6SSF - chains A and B; structure by X-ray diffraction, 1.48 A resolution.

Chain A (and B):
Name: ForI-LCS
From: Streptomyces kaniharaensis
Notes: chain B of this document is another copy of the same molecule, construct and numbering; everything in this record applies to it too
Amino-acid sequence (424 residues; each row starts with the number of its first residue; numbering starts at 0):
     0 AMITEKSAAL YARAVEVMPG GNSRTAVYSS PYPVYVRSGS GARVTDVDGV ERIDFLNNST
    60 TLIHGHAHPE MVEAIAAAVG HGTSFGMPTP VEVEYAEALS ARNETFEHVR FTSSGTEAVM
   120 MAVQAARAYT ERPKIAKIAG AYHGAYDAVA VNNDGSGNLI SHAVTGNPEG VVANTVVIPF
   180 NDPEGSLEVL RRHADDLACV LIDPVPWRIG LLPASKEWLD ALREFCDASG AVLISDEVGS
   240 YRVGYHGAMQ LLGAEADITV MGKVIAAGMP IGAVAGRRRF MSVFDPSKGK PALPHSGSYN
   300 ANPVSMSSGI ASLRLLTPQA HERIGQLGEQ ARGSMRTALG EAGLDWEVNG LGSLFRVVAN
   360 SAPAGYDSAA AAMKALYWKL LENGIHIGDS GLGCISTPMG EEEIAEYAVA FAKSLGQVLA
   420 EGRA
Residues lining bound ligands:
  - LUH ([4-[(Z)-[(2S,5S)-5-(azanyloxymethyl)-3,6-bis(oxidanylidene)piperazin-2-yl]methoxyiminomethyl]-6-methyl-5-oxidanyl-pyridin-3-yl]methyl dihydrogen phosphate), molecule 1: Ala25, Ser58, Ser113, Gly114, Thr115, Val118, Tyr141, His142, Gly143, Asp202, Trp206, Arg207, Asp235, Val237, Gly238, Lys262, Ile270
  - LUH, molecule 2: Glu116, Gly296, Ser297, Tyr298
Reported in the primary citation:
  - binding site for LUH: Trp206, Arg207
  - conformationally variable residues (side-chain flip): Trp206, Arg207
  - catalytic residues: Lys262 (proposed by the authors, not directly observed)

Chain A / chain B interface:
Residue-residue contacts - 210 pairs, chain A then chain B:
  Leu9(A) with Pro89(B), hydrophobic; Val92(B)
  Tyr10(A) with Ser286(B)
  Arg12(A) with Val92(B); Glu96(B), salt bridge
  Ala13(A) with Val92(B)
  Val14(A) with His107(B), hydrogen bond (backbone-side chain)
  Glu15(A) with Glu106(B); His107(B)
  Val16(A) with Ala95(B), hydrophobic; Ser99(B); Glu106(B); His107(B); Val108(B), hydrogen bond (backbone-backbone)
  Met17(A) with Glu91(B); Ala95(B), hydrophobic; His107(B); Val108(B); Phe110(B), hydrophobic
  Pro18(A) with His107(B); Val108(B); Arg109(B); Met280(B); Phe283(B), hydrophobic; Asp284(B); Pro285(B)
  Gly19(A) with Asp284(B); Ser286(B)
  Asn21(A) with Arg109(B), hydrogen bond (backbone-side chain); Pro285(B)
  Ser22(A) with Arg109(B); Phe110(B), hydrogen bond (side chain-backbone); Asn299(B), hydrogen bond (backbone-side chain)
  Arg23(A) with Phe84(B), hydrogen bond (side chain-backbone); Arg109(B); His294(B); Gly296(B), hydrogen bond (side chain-backbone); Ser297(B), hydrogen bond (side chain-backbone); Asn299(B)
  Thr24(A) with Arg109(B), hydrogen bond; Pro290(B); Pro293(B); His294(B), hydrogen bond (side chain-backbone); Ser295(B), hydrogen bond (backbone-side chain)
  Ala25(A) with Ser295(B), hydrogen bond (backbone-side chain)
  Val26(A) with Gly85(B)
  Tyr27(A) with Pro285(B); Ser286(B)
  Pro32(A) with Pro87(B), hydrophobic
  Val33(A) with Met86(B); Pro87(B)
  Tyr34(A) with Pro87(B); Thr88(B); Val92(B), hydrophobic
  Val35(A) with Phe84(B), hydrophobic; Met86(B), hydrophobic; Pro87(B), hydrogen bond (backbone-backbone); Thr88(B); Pro89(B)
  Ser37(A) with His80(B), hydrogen bond (side chain-backbone); Phe84(B)
  Gly38(A) with His80(B), hydrogen bond (backbone-backbone); Phe84(B)
  Val46(A) with Pro89(B), hydrophobic
  Asn57(A) with Ser83(B), hydrogen bond; Phe84(B); Gly85(B); Ser297(B), hydrogen bond (side chain-backbone)
  Leu61(A) with Ser83(B)
  His65(A) with Phe84(B)
  Ala66(A) with Gly79(B)
  Ile74(A) with Val78(B), hydrophobic
  Val78(A) with Ile74(B), hydrophobic
  Gly79(A) with Ala66(B)
  His80(A) with Ser37(B), hydrogen bond (backbone-side chain); Gly38(B), hydrogen bond (backbone-backbone)
  Thr82(A) with Ile74(B); Gly267(B), hydrogen bond (side chain-backbone); Met268(B)
  Ser83(A) with Asn57(B), hydrogen bond; Leu61(B); Gly267(B), hydrogen bond (side chain-backbone)
  Phe84(A) with Arg23(B), hydrogen bond (backbone-side chain); Val35(B), hydrophobic; Ser37(B); Gly38(B); Asn57(B); His65(B)
  Gly85(A) with Val26(B); Asn57(B)
  Met86(A) with Val33(B); Val35(B), hydrophobic; His385(B)
  Pro87(A) with Pro32(B), hydrophobic; Val33(B); Tyr34(B); Val35(B), hydrogen bond (backbone-backbone)
  Thr88(A) with Tyr34(B); Val35(B)
  Pro89(A) with Leu9(B), hydrophobic; Val35(B); Val46(B), hydrophobic
  Glu91(A) with Met17(B)
  Val92(A) with Leu9(B); Arg12(B); Ala13(B); Tyr34(B), hydrophobic
  Glu93(A) with Arg12(B)
  Ala95(A) with Val16(B), hydrophobic; Met17(B), hydrophobic
  Glu96(A) with Arg12(B), salt bridge
  Glu106(A) with Glu15(B); Val16(B)
  His107(A) with Val14(B), hydrogen bond (side chain-backbone); Glu15(B); Val16(B); Met17(B); Pro18(B)
  Val108(A) with Val16(B), hydrogen bond (backbone-backbone); Met17(B); Pro18(B)
  Arg109(A) with Pro18(B); Asn21(B), hydrogen bond; Ser22(B); Arg23(B); Thr24(B), hydrogen bond
  Phe110(A) with Met17(B), hydrophobic; Ser22(B), hydrogen bond (backbone-side chain)
  Ser112(A) with Ser112(B)
  Ser113(A) with Glu116(B), hydrogen bond
  Thr115(A) with Glu116(B)
  Glu116(A) with Ser113(B), hydrogen bond; Thr115(B)
  Met119(A) with Tyr145(B), hydrophobic; Asp146(B)
  Met120(A) with Ala144(B), hydrophobic
  Gln123(A) with Ala144(B), hydrogen bond (side chain-backbone); Asp146(B), hydrogen bond
  Arg126(A) with Asp146(B), salt bridge; Gly165(B); Pro167(B)
  Ala127(A) with Thr164(B)
  Glu130(A) with Thr164(B)
  Pro132(A) with Pro167(B)
  Ala144(A) with Met120(B), hydrophobic; Gln123(B), hydrogen bond (backbone-side chain)
  Tyr145(A) with Met119(B), hydrophobic; Asp146(B), hydrogen bond
  Asp146(A) with Gln123(B), hydrogen bond; Arg126(B), salt bridge; Tyr145(B), hydrogen bond; Asp146(B)
  Val163(A) with Ala291(B); Leu292(B), hydrophobic
  Thr164(A) with Ala127(B); Glu130(B); Ala291(B)
  Gly165(A) with Arg126(B); Ala127(B)
  Pro167(A) with Arg126(B); Pro132(B); Asn173(B)
  Gly169(A) with Gly169(B)
  Asn173(A) with Pro167(B)
  Lys262(A) with Ser297(B); Tyr298(B), hydrogen bond (backbone-side chain)
  Gly267(A) with Thr82(B), hydrogen bond (backbone-side chain); Ser83(B), hydrogen bond (backbone-side chain); Tyr298(B)
  Met268(A) with Thr82(B); Met268(B), hydrophobic; Tyr298(B)
  Pro269(A) with Pro269(B), hydrophobic; Tyr298(B), hydrophobic; Asn301(B)
  Ile270(A) with Tyr298(B)
  Arg277(A) with Val14(B), hydrogen bond (side chain-backbone); Glu15(B), salt bridge
  Met280(A) with Pro18(B)
  Phe283(A) with Pro18(B), hydrophobic
  Asp284(A) with Pro18(B); Gly19(B)
  Pro285(A) with Pro18(B); Asn21(B); Tyr27(B)
  Ser286(A) with Tyr10(B); Gly19(B); Tyr27(B)
  Pro290(A) with Thr24(B)
  Ala291(A) with Val163(B); Thr164(B)
  Leu292(A) with Val163(B), hydrophobic
  Pro293(A) with Thr24(B)
  His294(A) with Arg23(B); Thr24(B), hydrogen bond (backbone-side chain)
  Ser295(A) with Thr24(B), hydrogen bond (side chain-backbone); Ala25(B), hydrogen bond (side chain-backbone)
  Gly296(A) with Arg23(B), hydrogen bond (backbone-side chain)
  Ser297(A) with Arg23(B), hydrogen bond (backbone-side chain); Asn57(B), hydrogen bond (backbone-side chain); Lys262(B), hydrogen bond
  Tyr298(A) with Ser112(B); Lys262(B), hydrogen bond (side chain-backbone); Gly267(B); Met268(B); Pro269(B), hydrophobic; Ile270(B)
  Asn299(A) with Ser22(B), hydrogen bond (side chain-backbone); Arg23(B)
  His385(A) with Met86(B)
Interface residues without a listed pair, chain A (108 interface residues in all): Arg36, Val43, Asp53, Thr60, Val71, Ala75, Gly81, Ser99, Arg131, Tyr141, Val170, Gly261, Ala266, Ala300, Asn301, Val303
Interface residues without a listed pair, chain B (106 interface residues in all): Arg36, Val43, Asp53, Thr60, Val71, Ala75, Gly81, Glu93, Arg131, Tyr141, Val170, Ala266, Ala300, Val303

In short:
108 residues of chain A face 106 of chain B across their interface, with 50 hydrogen bonds and 5 salt bridges.
Among the polar pairs are Arg12(A)-Glu96(B), Arg126(A)-Asp146(B) and Arg277(A)-Glu15(B). Chain A binds
compound LUH. From the paper: the catalytic residue Lys262(A); a binding site for LUH at Trp206(A) and
Arg207(A).
Chain A and chain B are both ForI-LCS (Streptomyces kaniharaensis); the structure, Transaminase with LCS
bound, was determined by X-ray diffraction, deposited together with 6SSD, 6SSE and 6SSG.
